9FIB - chains B and I of the 16 polymer chains in the assembly; structure by electron microscopy, 2.30 A resolution.

== Chain B ==
Molecule: 16S rRNA
From: Escherichia coli
Sequence (1083 nucleotides; each row starts with the number of its first residue; note: 459 numbers in that range are skipped by the numbering (no residue carries them; nothing is unmodelled there)):
     1 AAAUUGAAGA GUUUGAUCAU GGCUCAGAUU GAACGCUGGC GGCAGGCCUA ACACAUGCAA
    61 GUCGAACGGU AACAGGAAGA AGCUUGCUUC UUUGCUGACG AGUGGCGGAC GGGUGAGUAA
   121 UGUCUGGGAA ACUGCCUGAU GGAGGGGGAU AACUACUGGA AACGGUAGCU AAUACCGCAU
   181 AACGUCGCAA GACCAAAGAG GGGGACCUUC GGGCCUCUUG CCAUCGGAUG UGCCCAGAUG
   241 GGAUUAGCUA GUAGGUGGGG UAACGGCUCA CCUAGGCGAC GAUCCCUAGC UGGUCUGAGA
   301 GGAUGACCAG CCACACUGGA ACUGAGACAC GGUCCAGACU CCUACGGGAG GCAGCAGUGG
   361 GGAAUAUUGC ACAAUGGGCG CAAGCCUGAU GCAGCCAUGC CGCGUGUAUG AAGAAGCCCU
   421 UCGGGUUGUA AAGUACUUUC AGCGGGGAGG AAGGGAGUAA AGUUAAUACC UUUGCUCAUU
   481 GACGUUACCC GCAGAAGAAG CACCGGCUAA CUCCGUGCCA GCAGCCXCGG UAAUACGGAG
   541 GGUGCAAGCG UUAAUCGGAA UUACUGGGCG UAAAGCGCAC GCAGGCGGUU UGUUAAGUCA
   601 GAUGUGAAAU CCCCGGGCUC AACCUGGGAA CUGCAUCUGA UACUGGCAAG CUUGAGUCUC
   661 GUAGAGGGGG GUAGAAUUCC AGGUGUAGCG GUGAAAUGCG UAGAGAUCUG GAGGAAUACC
   721 GGUGGCGAAG GCGGCCCCCU GGACGAAGAC UGACGCUCAG GUGCGAAAGC GUGGGGAGCA
   781 AACAGGAUUA GAUACCCUGG UAGUCCACGC CGUAAACGAU GUCGACUUGG AGGUUGUGCC
   841 CUUGAGGCGU GGCUUCCGGA GCUAACGCGU UAAGUCGACC GCCUGGGGAG UACGGCCGCA
   901 AGGUUAAAAC UCAAAUGAAU UGACGGGGG
  1389 CUUGUACACA CCGCCCGUXA CACCAUGGGA GUGGGUUGCA AAAGAAGUAG GUAGCUUAAC
  1449 CUUCGGGAGG GCGCUUACCA CUUUGUGAUU CAUGACUGGG GUGAAGUCGU AACAAGGUAA
  1509 CCGUAGGGGA ACCUGCGGUU GGAUCACCUC CUUA
Disordered / not traced: 79-92, 205-213, 841-845, 1389, 1534-1542
Modified / non-standard residues: PSU (pseudouridine-5'-monophosphate) at position 516, G7M (N7-methyl-guanosine-5'-monophosphate) at position 527, 4OC (4n,o2'-methylcytidine-5'-monophosphate) at position 1402, 5MC (5-methylcytidine-5'-monophosphate) at position 1407, UR3 (3-methyluridine-5'-monophoshate) at position 1498, 2MG (2N-methylguanosine-5'-monophosphate) at position 1516, MA6 (6N-dimethyladenosine-5'-monophoshate) at position 1518, MA6 (6N-dimethyladenosine-5'-monophoshate) at position 1519
Metal / ion sites: K+ site 1: U5 (shared with 5 residues of chain D); K+ site 2: G11, U12, G21, G22; Mg2+ site 1 near G21 (its only coordinating residue here); Mg2+ site 2: C48, G115; Mg2+ site 3: A59, C386, U387; K+ site 3: G61, U62, G104, G105; Mg2+ site 4 near G100 (its only coordinating residue here); K+ site 4: G107, G324, G326; K+ site 5: G107, G108, G326; Mg2+ site 5: A109, G331; K+ site 6: C110, G111; Mg2+ site 6 near G111 (its only coordinating residue here); 18 more K+ sites not listed; 34 more Mg2+ sites not listed
Ligand contacts: A1IC4 ((2S,3S)-2-[[(2S)-2-[[(2S,4S)-5-aminocarbonyloxy-4-oxidanyl-2-[[(2S,3R)-3-oxidanylpiperidin-2-yl]carbonylamino]pentanoyl]amino]-3-(1H-imidazol-4-yl)propanoyl]amino]-3-(2-chloranyl-1H-imidazol-4-yl)-3-oxidanyl-propanoic acid): U692, G693, U788, U789, G791, A792, A794, C795, C796, U1506
From the paper describing this entry:
  - binding site for A1IC4: G693, U788, U789, U1506

== Chain I ==
Name: Translation initiation factor IF-1
From: Escherichia coli
UniProt: P69222 (IF1_ECOLI); residues 1-72 here = UniProt positions 1-72
Sequence (72 residues; each row starts with the number of its first residue):
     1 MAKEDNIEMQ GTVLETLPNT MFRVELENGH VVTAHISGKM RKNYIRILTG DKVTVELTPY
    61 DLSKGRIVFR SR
Disordered / not traced: 1, 72

== How chain B and chain I interact ==
Pairs across the interface (34; chain B residue first):
  G517(B) - Lys3(I)  salt bridge to the phosphate
  C518(B) - Gly38(I)  sugar contact
  C518(B) - Arg66(I)  salt bridge to the phosphate
  C519(B) - Lys3(I)  hydrogen bond to the base
  C519(B) - His35(I)  salt bridge to the phosphate
  C519(B) - Ser37(I)  hydrogen bond to the phosphate
  C519(B) - Gly38(I)  hydrogen bond to the phosphate
  C519(B) - Arg66(I)  salt bridge to the phosphate
  A520(B) - Lys3(I)  sugar contact
  G530(B) - Gly38(I)  base contact
  G530(B) - Lys39(I)  sugar contact
  G530(B) - Lys42(I)  base contact
  U531(B) - Lys39(I)  salt bridge to the phosphate
  A1408(B) - Pro18(I)  base contact
  C1409(B) - Leu17(I)  sugar contact
  C1409(B) - Pro18(I)  base contact
  C1409(B) - Arg23(I)  hydrogen bond to the phosphate
  A1410(B) - Arg23(I)  salt bridge to the phosphate
  C1411(B) - Lys64(I)  salt bridge to the phosphate
  G1491(B) - Pro18(I)  base contact
  G1491(B) - Asn19(I)  base contact
  A1492(B) - Asn19(I)  sugar contact
  A1492(B) - Arg41(I)  hydrogen bond to the base
  A1493(B) - Asn19(I)  hydrogen bond to the sugar
  A1493(B) - Thr20(I)  hydrogen bond to the sugar
  A1493(B) - Phe22(I)  base contact
  A1493(B) - Ile36(I)  base contact
  A1493(B) - Ile45(I)  hydrogen bond to the base
  A1493(B) - Arg46(I)  hydrogen bond to the sugar
  A1493(B) - Ile47(I)  hydrogen bond to the base
  G1494(B) - Thr16(I)  sugar contact
  G1494(B) - Leu17(I)  sugar contact
  G1494(B) - Pro18(I)  sugar contact
  G1494(B) - Asn19(I)  hydrogen bond to the phosphate
Interface residues without a listed pair, chain B (15 interface residues in all): PSU_516
Interface residues without a listed pair, chain I (23 interface residues in all): Asn6, Met21, Thr58

== In short ==
15 residues of chain B face 23 of chain I across their interface; the contacts include 11 hydrogen bonds and 7
salt bridges. Among the polar pairs are C519(B)-Lys3(I), A1492(B)-Arg41(I) and A1493(B)-Ile45(I). Chain B
binds compound A1IC4. From the paper: a binding site for A1IC4 at G693(B), U788(B) and U789(B) among others.
Here chain B is 16S rRNA and chain I is Translation initiation factor IF-1, both from Escherichia coli. Entry
9FIB (Structure of 30S-IF1-IF3-mRNA-GE81112A complex) was determined by electron microscopy, deposited
together with 9FCO, 9FDA and 9G06.
